Entry 5VNK (X-ray diffraction, 2.55 A resolution); this record covers chains B and C of the 4 polymer chains in the assembly.

Chain B:
Molecule: Protein transport protein Sec24A
Organism: Homo sapiens
UniProtKB: O95486 (SC24A_HUMAN); residues 346-1093 here = UniProt positions 346-1093
Amino-acid sequence (748 residues; numbered 346 to 1093; the number before each row is that of its first residue):
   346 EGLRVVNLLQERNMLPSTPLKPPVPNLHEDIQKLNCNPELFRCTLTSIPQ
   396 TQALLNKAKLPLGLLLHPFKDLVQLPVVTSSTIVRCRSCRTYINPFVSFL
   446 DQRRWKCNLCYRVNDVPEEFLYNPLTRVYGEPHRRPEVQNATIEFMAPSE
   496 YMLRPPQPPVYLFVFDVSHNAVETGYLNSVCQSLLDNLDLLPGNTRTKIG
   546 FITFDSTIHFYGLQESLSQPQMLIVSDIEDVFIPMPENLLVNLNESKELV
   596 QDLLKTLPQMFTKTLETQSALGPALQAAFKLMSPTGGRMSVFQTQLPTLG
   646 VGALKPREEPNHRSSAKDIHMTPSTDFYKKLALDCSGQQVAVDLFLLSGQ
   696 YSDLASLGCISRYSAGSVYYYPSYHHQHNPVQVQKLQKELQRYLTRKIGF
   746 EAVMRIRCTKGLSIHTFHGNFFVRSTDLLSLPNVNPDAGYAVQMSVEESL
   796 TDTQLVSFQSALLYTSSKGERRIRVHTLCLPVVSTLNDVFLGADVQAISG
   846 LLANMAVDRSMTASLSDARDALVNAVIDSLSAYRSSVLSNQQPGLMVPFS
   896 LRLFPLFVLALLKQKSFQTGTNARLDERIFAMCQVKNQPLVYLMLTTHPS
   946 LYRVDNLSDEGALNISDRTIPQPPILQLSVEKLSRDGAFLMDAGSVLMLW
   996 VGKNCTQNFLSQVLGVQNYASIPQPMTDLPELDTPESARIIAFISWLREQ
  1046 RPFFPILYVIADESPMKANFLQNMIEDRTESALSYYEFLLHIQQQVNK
Disordered / not traced: 465-475, 663-665, 883-887
Construct notes: conflict Ala1056 (Arg in O95486)
Ion coordination: Zn2+: Cys431, Cys434, Cys452, Cys455
Swiss-Prot annotation at these positions:
  - region: Cys431 to Cys455 (Zinc finger-like)
  - binding site (Zn(2+)): Cys431, Cys434, Cys452, Cys455
  - mutagenesis: Arg541 (R541A: Decreased ability to interact with and package the SNARE SEC22B cargo into COPII vesicles. Has no effect on other cargos packaging)

Chain C:
Molecule: Vesicle-trafficking protein SEC22b
Organism: Mus musculus
UniProtKB: O08547 (SC22B_MOUSE); numbering as in UniProt (aligned over 1-157)
Amino-acid sequence (157 residues; row label = number of the first residue in the row):
     1 MVLLTMIARVADGLPLAASMQEDEQSGRDLQQYQSQAKQLFRKLNEQSPT
    51 RCTLEAGAMTFHYIIEQGVCYLVLCEAAFPKKLAFAYLEDLHSEFDEQHG
   101 KKVPTVSRPYSFIEFDTFIQKTKKLYIDSRARRNLGSINTELQDVQRIMV
   151 ANIEEVL
Disordered / not traced: 24-28, 131-147
Swiss-Prot annotation at these positions:
  - modified residue: Lys38 (N6-acetyllysine), Ser137 (Phosphoserine), Thr140 (Phosphothreonine)

Interface between chain B and chain C:
Residue-residue contacts (25):
  Met491(B) - Arg108(C)
  Ala492(B) - Pro109(C)
  Pro493(B) - Pro109(C)
  Ser494(B) - Pro15(C)
  Ser494(B) - Lys38(C)
  Ser494(B) - Pro109(C)
  Met497(B) - Pro109(C)  hydrophobic
  Met497(B) - Tyr110(C)  hydrophobic
  Leu498(B) - Gln34(C)
  Arg499(B) - Gln34(C)
  Pro500(B) - Ala18(C)  hydrophobic
  Pro500(B) - Met20(C)
  Pro500(B) - Tyr110(C)
  Pro501(B) - Tyr110(C)
  Asn539(B) - Glu114(C)
  Thr540(B) - Glu114(C)  hydrogen bond
  Arg541(B) - Ile113(C)
  Arg541(B) - Asp116(C)  salt bridge
  Glu582(B) - Lys124(C)  salt bridge
  Glu590(B) - Thr117(C)
  Ser628(B) - Asp23(C)  hydrogen bond
  Pro629(B) - Asp23(C)
  Lys813(B) - Ile113(C)
  Gly814(B) - Ile113(C)
  Glu815(B) - Arg108(C)  salt bridge
Interface residues without a listed pair, chain C (15 interface residues in all): Lys121

Overview:
19 residues of chain B and 15 residues of chain C are in contact; the contacts include 2 hydrogen bonds and 3
salt bridges. Among the polar pairs are Arg541(B)-Asp116(C), Glu582(B)-Lys124(C) and Glu815(B)-Arg108(C).
Here chain B is Protein transport protein Sec24A (Homo sapiens) and chain C is Vesicle-trafficking protein
SEC22b (Mus musculus). Entry 5VNK (Crystal structure of Sec23a/Sec24a/Sec22 complexed with a C-terminal LL
sorting motif) was determined by X-ray diffraction (same publication as 5VNE, 5VNF, 5VNG, 5VNH, 5VNI, 5VNJ and
4 further entries).
